Entry 1QXE (X-ray diffraction, 1.85 A resolution); this record covers chains B and D of the 4 polymer chains in the assembly.

[Chain B (and D)]
Molecule: Hemoglobin beta chain
Organism: Homo sapiens
Notes: fragment: beta chain; chain D of this document is another copy of the same molecule, construct and numbering; everything in this record applies to it too
UniProt: P68871 (HBB_HUMAN); residues 1-146 here = UniProt positions 1-146
Sequence (146 residues; numbered 1 to 146; the number before each row is that of its first residue):
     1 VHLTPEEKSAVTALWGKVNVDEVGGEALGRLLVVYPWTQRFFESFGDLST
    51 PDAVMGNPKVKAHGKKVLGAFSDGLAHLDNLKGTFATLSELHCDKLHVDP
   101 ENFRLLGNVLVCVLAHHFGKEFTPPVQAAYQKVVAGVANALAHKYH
Swiss-Prot annotation at these positions:
  - natural variant: Leu3 (H3L: In Graz; this construct carries the variant), Glu7 (E7A: In G-Makassar; E7K: In Hb C; E7Q: In Machida; E7V: In SKCA), Lys8 (E8K: In G-Siriraj; this construct carries the variant), Val11 (A11V: In Iraq-Halabja; this construct carries the variant), Gly16 (W16G: In Randwick; this construct carries the variant), Val23 (E23V: In D-Granada; this construct carries the variant), Gly24 (V24G: In Miyashiro; this construct carries the variant), Gly25 (G25D: In Moscva; G25R: In Riverdale-Bronx; G25V: In Savannah), Leu32 (L32P: In Yokohama), Val33 (L33V: In Muscat; this construct carries the variant), Arg40 (Q40R: In Tianshui; this construct carries the variant), Phe42 (F42Y: In Mequon; deletion: In Bruxelles), 11 further natural variant entries in UniProt
Bound ions: heme Fe: His92 (together with oxygen molecule)
Ligand contacts: heme / oxygen molecule: Leu28, Leu31, Thr38, Phe41, Phe42, Ser44, Phe45, His63, Lys66, Val67, Ala70, Phe71, Leu88, Leu91, His92, Leu96, Val98, Asn102, Phe103, Leu106, Val137, Leu141

[How chain B and chain D interact]
Residue-residue contacts (6):
  Lys82(B) with His146(D), hydrogen bond (side chain-backbone)
  Asn139(B) with His146(D), hydrogen bond (side chain-backbone)
  Tyr145(B) with Asn139(D)
  His146(B) with Lys82(D); Asn139(D), hydrogen bond (backbone-side chain); His146(D)
Also at the interface, not in a pair above, chain B (5 interface residues in all): Arg104
Also at the interface, not in a pair above, chain D (5 interface residues in all): Pro100, Tyr145

[Summary]
The chain B/chain D interface involves 5 residues from each chain; the contacts include 3 hydrogen bonds.
Among the polar pairs are Lys82(B)-His146(D) and Asn139(B)-His146(D). Chain B binds heme / oxygen molecule.
Both chains are Hemoglobin beta chain (Homo sapiens). Entry 1QXE (Structural Basis for the Potent Antisickling
Effect of a Novel Class of 5-Membered Heterocyclic Aldehydic Compounds) was determined by X-ray diffraction,
deposited together with 1QXD.
